Entry 9MEW (electron microscopy, 3.80 A resolution); this record covers chains B and G of the 15 polymer chains in the assembly.

== Chain B (and G) ==
Protein: Junv GP1
From: Mammarenavirus juninense
Notes: chain G of this document is another copy of the same molecule, construct and numbering; everything in this record applies to it too
UniProtKB: P26313 (GLYC_JUNIN); residues 59-251 here = UniProt positions 59-251
Chain sequence (193 residues; each row starts with the number of its first residue):
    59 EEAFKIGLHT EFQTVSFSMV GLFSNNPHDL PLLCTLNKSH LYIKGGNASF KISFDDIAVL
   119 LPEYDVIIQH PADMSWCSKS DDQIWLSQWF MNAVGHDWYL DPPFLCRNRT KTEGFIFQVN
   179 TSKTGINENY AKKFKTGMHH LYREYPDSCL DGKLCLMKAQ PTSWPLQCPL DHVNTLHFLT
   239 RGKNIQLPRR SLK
Not modelled in the structure: 59-60, 248-251
Disulfide bonds: Cys92-Cys226, Cys135-Cys164, Cys207-Cys213
Covalent attachments: N-acetylglucosamine (NAG) linked to Asn95, Asn166; glycan linked to Asn178
Curated features (UniProtKB/Swiss-Prot):
  - region: Leu250, Lys251 (Fusion)
  - site: Lys251 (Cleavage)
  - glycosylation (N-linked (GlcNAc...) asparagine): Asn95, Asn105, Asn166, Asn178
Reported in the primary citation:
  - post-translational modification sites: Asn95, Asn166, Asn178

== Chain B / chain G interface ==
Residue-residue contacts (4; chain B residue first):
  Leu158(B) - Ile142(G)  hydrophobic
  Leu158(B) - Gln146(G)
  Lys191(B) - Gln244(G)
  Thr194(B) - Gln244(G)
Interface residues without a listed pair, chain B (8 interface residues in all): Asn150, Gly153, Asp155, Tyr157, Gly195
Interface residues without a listed pair, chain G (7 interface residues in all): Pro129, Ala130, Asp139, Asn242

== Overview ==
8 residues of chain B and 7 residues of chain G are in contact. Covalently linked N-acetylglucosamine: at
Asn95(B) and Asn166(B). The paper reports modification sites Asn95(B), Asn166(B) and Asn178(B).
Chain B and chain G are both Junv GP1 (Mammarenavirus juninense); the structure, JUNV GP1, GP2, SSP and CR1-28
Fab complex in a pseudotyped virus membrane, was determined by electron microscopy.
